Entry 7DXN (X-ray diffraction, 1.80 A resolution); this record covers chain A.

# Chain A
Name: Membrane associated protein kinase with beta-propeller domain, pyrrolo-quinoline quinone beta-propeller repeat
From: Bacillus velezensis FZB42
Reference sequence: A0A6H2JLK6 (A0A6H2JLK6_9BACI); residues 45-415 here = UniProt positions 45-415
Sequence (374 residues; numbered 42 to 415; the number before each row is that of its first residue):
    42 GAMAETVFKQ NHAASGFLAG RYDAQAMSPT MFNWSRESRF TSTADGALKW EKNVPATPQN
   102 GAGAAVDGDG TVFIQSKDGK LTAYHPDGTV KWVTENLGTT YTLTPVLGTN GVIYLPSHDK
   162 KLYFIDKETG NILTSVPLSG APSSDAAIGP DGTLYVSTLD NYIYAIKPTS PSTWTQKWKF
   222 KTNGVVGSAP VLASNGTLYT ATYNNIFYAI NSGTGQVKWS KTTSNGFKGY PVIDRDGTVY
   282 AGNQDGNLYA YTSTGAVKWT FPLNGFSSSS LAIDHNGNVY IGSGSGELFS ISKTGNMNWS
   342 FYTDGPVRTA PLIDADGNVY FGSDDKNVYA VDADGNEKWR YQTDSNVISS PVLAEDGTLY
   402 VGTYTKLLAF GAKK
Unresolved in the structure: 42-44, 415
Differences from the reference sequence: expression tag (42-44); conflict P191 (Ser in A0A6H2JLK6)
Modified positions: Mse44 (selenomethionine); Mse68, Mse72, Mse338 (selenomethionine; parent Met)
From the paper describing this entry:
  - contacts within the chain: G87-W380, W133-G171, F165-W215 (hydrophobic contact), T175-S213, V177-W215 (hydrophobic contact), P178-W215 (hydrophobic contact), I207-W215 (hydrophobic contact), W219-G256

# Overview
The paper reports contacts within the chain involving G87, W380 and W133 among others.
Chain A is Membrane associated protein kinase with beta-propeller domain, pyrrolo-quinoline quinone
beta-propeller repeat (Bacillus velezensis FZB42); the structure, Plant growth-promoting factor YxaL from
Bacillus velezensis, was determined by X-ray diffraction together with 7EQ5 from the same study.
